Entry 7E4P (X-ray diffraction, 2.40 A resolution); this record covers chains A and E of the 6 polymer chains in the assembly.

# Chain A
Molecule: Tubulin alpha-1B chain
Organism: Bos taurus
Reference sequence: P81947 (TBA1B_BOVIN); numbering as in UniProt (aligned over 1-440)
Chain sequence (440 residues; numbered 1 to 440; the number before each row is that of its first residue):
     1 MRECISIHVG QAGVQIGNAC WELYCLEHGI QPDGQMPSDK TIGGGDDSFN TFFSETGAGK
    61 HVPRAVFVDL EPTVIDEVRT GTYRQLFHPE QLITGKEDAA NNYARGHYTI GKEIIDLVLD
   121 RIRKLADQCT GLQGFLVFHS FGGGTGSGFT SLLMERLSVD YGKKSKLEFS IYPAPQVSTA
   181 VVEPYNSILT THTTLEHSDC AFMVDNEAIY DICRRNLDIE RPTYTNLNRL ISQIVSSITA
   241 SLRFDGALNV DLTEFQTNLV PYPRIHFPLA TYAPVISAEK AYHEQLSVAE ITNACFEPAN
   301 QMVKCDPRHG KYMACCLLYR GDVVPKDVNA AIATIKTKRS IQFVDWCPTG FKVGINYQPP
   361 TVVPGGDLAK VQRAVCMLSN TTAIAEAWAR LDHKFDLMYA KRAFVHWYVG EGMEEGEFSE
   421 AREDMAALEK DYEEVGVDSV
Unresolved in the structure: 438-440
Bound ions: Ca2+: Asp-39, Thr-41, Gly-44, Glu-55
Ligand contacts: GTP (guanosine-5'-triphosphate): Gly-10, Gln-11, Ala-12, Gln-15, Ile-16, Asp-69, Asp-98, Ala-99, Ala-100, Asn-101, Asn-102, Ser-140, Gly-142, Gly-143, Gly-144, Thr-145, Gly-146, Ile-171, Pro-173, Val-177, Ser-178, Thr-179, Glu-183, Asn-206, Tyr-224, Leu-227, Asn-228, Ile-231

# Chain E
Molecule: Stathmin-4
Organism: Rattus norvegicus
Reference sequence: P63043 (STMN4_RAT); residues 6-143 here correspond to UniProt positions 50-187 (UniProt number = residue number + 44)
Chain sequence (138 residues; row label = number of the first residue in the row):
     6 MEVIELNKCT SGQSFEVILK PPSFDGVPEF NASLPRRRDP SLEEIQKKLE AAEERRKYQE
    66 AELLKHLAEK REHEREVIQK AIEENNNFIK MAKEKLAQKM ESNKENREAH LAAMLERLQE
   126 KDKHAEEVRK NKELKEEA
Unresolved in the structure: 29-43, 142-143
Curated features (UniProtKB/Swiss-Prot):
  - modified residue: Ser-46 (Phosphoserine)

# Interface between chain A and chain E
Residue-residue contacts - 59 pairs, chain A then chain E:
  His-107(A) with Leu-54(E)
  Tyr-108(A) with Lys-53(E); Leu-54(E), hydrophobic; Ala-57(E), hydrophobic
  Thr-109(A) with Arg-61(E), hydrogen bond
  Lys-112(A) with Glu-55(E); Glu-58(E), salt bridge
  Leu-152(A) with Leu-54(E), hydrophobic
  Glu-155(A) with Ile-50(E); Lys-53(E), salt bridge
  Arg-156(A) with Leu-47(E)
  Ser-158(A) with Asp-44(E)
  Val-159(A) with Pro-45(E)
  Glu-196(A) with Asp-44(E)
  His-197(A) with Asp-44(E), salt bridge; Pro-45(E)
  Asp-245(A) with Cys-14(E), hydrogen bond; Ser-16(E)
  Ala-247(A) with Asn-12(E); Ser-19(E)
  Leu-248(A) with Ser-19(E)
  Pro-325(A) with Gln-18(E); Phe-20(E), hydrophobic
  Asn-329(A) with Val-8(E); Phe-20(E); Val-22(E)
  Ile-332(A) with Val-22(E), hydrophobic
  Lys-336(A) with Leu-24(E)
  Asp-345(A) with Pro-27(E); Ser-28(E), hydrogen bond (backbone-backbone)
  Trp-346(A) with Pro-27(E)
  Cys-347(A) with Pro-27(E)
  Pro-348(A) with Lys-25(E); Pro-27(E)
  Thr-349(A) with Ile-23(E); Leu-24(E), hydrogen bond (backbone-backbone); Lys-25(E), hydrogen bond (backbone-backbone)
  Gly-350(A) with Val-22(E)
  Phe-351(A) with Glu-21(E); Val-22(E), hydrogen bond (backbone-backbone)
  Lys-352(A) with Phe-20(E); Glu-21(E), salt bridge
  Val-353(A) with Ser-19(E); Phe-20(E), hydrogen bond (backbone-backbone)
  Gly-354(A) with Gln-18(E)
  Ile-355(A) with Gly-17(E); Gln-18(E), hydrogen bond (backbone-backbone)
  Asn-356(A) with Ser-16(E)
  Tyr-357(A) with Thr-15(E); Ser-16(E), hydrogen bond (backbone-backbone); Gly-17(E); Gln-18(E), hydrogen bond
  Val-409(A) with Gln-64(E), hydrogen bond (backbone-side chain)
  Gly-410(A) with Gln-64(E)
  Glu-411(A) with Arg-61(E), hydrogen bond (backbone-side chain)
  Gly-412(A) with Ala-57(E); Arg-60(E), hydrogen bond (backbone-side chain); Arg-61(E)
  Glu-414(A) with Arg-60(E), salt bridge
Also at the interface, not in a pair above, chain A (40 interface residues in all): Thr-193, Gly-246, Val-328, Met-413
Also at the interface, not in a pair above, chain E (30 interface residues in all): Pro-26, Ser-46

# Overview
The interface between chain A and chain E involves 40 residues on one side and 30 on the other, with 13
hydrogen bonds and 5 salt bridges. Among the polar pairs are Lys-112(A)/Glu-58(E), Glu-155(A)/Lys-53(E) and
His-197(A)/Asp-44(E). Ligands of chain A: GTP.
Here chain A is Tubulin alpha-1B chain (Bos taurus) and chain E is Stathmin-4 (Rattus norvegicus). Entry 7E4P
(Crystal structure of tubulin in complex with Ansamitocin P3) was determined by X-ray diffraction.
